Entry 5VL2 (X-ray diffraction, 1.90 A resolution); this record covers chains A and C of the 4 polymer chains in the assembly.

Chain A (and C):
Protein: T4 nanobody
Organism: Lama glama
Notes: antibody fragment or engineered binder; chain C of this document is another copy of the same molecule, construct and numbering; everything in this record applies to it too
Amino-acid sequence (132 residues; row label = number of the first residue in the row):
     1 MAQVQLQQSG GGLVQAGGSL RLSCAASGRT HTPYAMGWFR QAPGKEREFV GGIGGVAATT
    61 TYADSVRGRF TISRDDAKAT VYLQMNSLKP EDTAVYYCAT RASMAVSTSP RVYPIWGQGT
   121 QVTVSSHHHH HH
Not modelled in the structure: 1, 127-132 (chain C: 127-132)
Disulfides: C24-C98
Residues lining bound ligands: 9EG (N-(4-chlorophenyl)-N'-(3,4-dichlorophenyl)urea): Q3, V4, A26, R29, T30, H31, T32, Y34, M36, R74, D75, A79, T80, V81, T100, R101, A102, P114, I115

Chain A / chain C interface:
Contacting residue pairs - 21 pairs, chain A then chain C:
  S19(A) with D75(C), hydrogen bond; D76(C); A77(C), hydrogen bond (side chain-backbone)
  R21(A) with R21(C); Y82(C), hydrogen bond
  A57(A) with G68(C)
  G68(A) with A57(C)
  R74(A) with Q84(C); N86(C), hydrogen bond (backbone-side chain)
  D75(A) with S19(C); Q84(C), hydrogen bond; N86(C)
  D76(A) with S19(C); N86(C), hydrogen bond (backbone-side chain)
  A77(A) with S19(C), hydrogen bond (backbone-side chain)
  Y82(A) with R21(C)
  Q84(A) with R74(C); D75(C), hydrogen bond
  N86(A) with R74(C), hydrogen bond (side chain-backbone); D75(C); D76(C), hydrogen bond (side chain-backbone)
Also at the interface, not in a pair above, chain A (15 interface residues in all): V56, T71, S73, S87
Also at the interface, not in a pair above, chain C (16 interface residues in all): L20, A58, T71, S73, S87

Summary:
15 residues of chain A face 16 of chain C across their interface, with 10 hydrogen bonds. Among the polar
pairs are S19(A)-D75(C), S19(A)-A77(C) and R21(A)-Y82(C). Chain A binds compound 9EG.
Both chains are T4 nanobody (Lama glama). Entry 5VL2 (The hapten triclocarban bound to the single domain
camelid nanobody VHH T4) was determined by X-ray diffraction (same publication as 5VLV, 5VM0, 5VM4 and 5VM6).
